Entry 5F96 (X-ray diffraction, 2.24 A resolution); this record covers chains H and L of the 3 polymer chains in the assembly.

Chain H:
Name: Heavy chain of antibody CH235.12
From: Homo sapiens
Notes: antibody fragment or engineered binder
Amino-acid sequence (225 residues; each row starts with the number of its first residue; a row labelled like 82A-82C holds insertion residues (82A, then the next letters in order)):
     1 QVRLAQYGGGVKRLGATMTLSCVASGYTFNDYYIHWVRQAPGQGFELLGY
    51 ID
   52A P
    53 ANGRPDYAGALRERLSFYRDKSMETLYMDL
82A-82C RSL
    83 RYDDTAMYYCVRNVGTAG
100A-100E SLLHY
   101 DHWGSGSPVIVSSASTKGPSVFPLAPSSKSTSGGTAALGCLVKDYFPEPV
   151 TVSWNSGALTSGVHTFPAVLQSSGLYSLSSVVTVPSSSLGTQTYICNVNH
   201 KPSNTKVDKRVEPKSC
Not modelled in the structure: 129-133
Cystine bridges: Cys22-Cys92, Cys140-Cys196

Chain L:
Name: Light chain of antibody CH235.12
From: Homo sapiens
Notes: antibody fragment or engineered binder
Amino-acid sequence (213 residues; each row starts with the number of its first residue; note: 1 number in that range is skipped by the numbering (no residue carries it; nothing is unmodelled there)):
     1 EIVLTQSPATLSASPGERVTLTCRASRSVRNNVAWYQHKGGQSPRLLIYD
    51 ASTRAAGVPARFSGSASGTEFTLAISNLESEDFTVYFCLQYNNW
    96 WTFGQGTRVDIKRTVAAPSVFIFPPSDEQLKSGTASVVCLLNNFYPREAK
   146 VQWKVDNALQSGNSQESVTEQDSKDSTYSLSSTLTLSKADYEKHKVYACE
   196 VTHQGLSSPVTKSFNRGEC
Not modelled in the structure: 213-214
Cystine bridges: Cys23-Cys88, Cys134-Cys194

Interface between chain H and chain L:
Pairs across the interface - 61 pairs, chain H then chain L:
  His35(H) - Trp96(L)
  Gln39(H) - His38(L)
  Gly44(H) - Gln100(L)  hydrogen bond (backbone-side chain)
  Phe45(H) - His38(L)
  Phe45(H) - Pro44(L)  hydrophobic
  Phe45(H) - Phe87(L)  hydrophobic
  Phe45(H) - Phe98(L)
  Leu47(H) - Trp94(L)
  Leu47(H) - Trp96(L)  hydrophobic
  Asp58(H) - Trp94(L)
  Tyr59(H) - Trp94(L)
  Ala60(H) - Trp94(L)
  Tyr91(H) - His38(L)
  Tyr91(H) - Ser43(L)
  Asn95(H) - Trp96(L)
  Leu100B(H) - Trp96(L)  hydrophobic
  Leu100C(H) - Tyr91(L)
  Leu100C(H) - Trp96(L)  hydrogen bond (backbone-side chain)
  His100D(H) - Tyr36(L)
  His100D(H) - Leu46(L)
  His100D(H) - Tyr49(L)
  His100D(H) - Tyr91(L)
  Tyr100E(H) - Tyr36(L)  hydrogen bond (backbone-side chain)
  Tyr100E(H) - Leu46(L)
  Tyr100E(H) - Leu89(L)  hydrophobic
  Tyr100E(H) - Trp96(L)
  Tyr100E(H) - Phe98(L)  hydrophobic
  Trp103(H) - Tyr36(L)
  Trp103(H) - Ser43(L)
  Trp103(H) - Pro44(L)
  Trp103(H) - Phe98(L)  hydrophobic
  Gly104(H) - Ser43(L)  hydrogen bond (backbone-side chain)
  Ser105(H) - Ser43(L)
  Val121(H) - Glu123(L)
  Phe122(H) - Ser121(L)
  Phe122(H) - Glu123(L)
  Phe122(H) - Gln124(L)
  Pro123(H) - Ser121(L)
  Leu124(H) - Phe118(L)
  Ala125(H) - Phe118(L)
  Thr135(H) - Phe116(L)
  Ala137(H) - Phe116(L)  hydrophobic
  Ala137(H) - Phe118(L)
  Ala137(H) - Leu135(L)  hydrophobic
  Leu141(H) - Ser131(L)
  His164(H) - Asn137(L)  hydrogen bond
  His164(H) - Asn138(L)  hydrogen bond
  His164(H) - Ser174(L)
  Phe166(H) - Leu135(L)  hydrophobic
  Phe166(H) - Ser162(L)
  Phe166(H) - Thr164(L)
  Phe166(H) - Ser174(L)
  Phe166(H) - Leu175(L)
  Phe166(H) - Ser176(L)
  Pro167(H) - Ser162(L)
  Pro167(H) - Val163(L)
  Val169(H) - Ser162(L)
  Val181(H) - Leu135(L)  hydrophobic
  Thr183(H) - Asn137(L)
  Lys209(H) - Glu123(L)  salt bridge
  Lys214(H) - Asp122(L)  salt bridge
Also at the interface, not in a pair above, chain H (42 interface residues in all): Gln43, Glu46, Gly49, Tyr50, Asp101, Ala136, Leu138, Lys143, Thr165
Also at the interface, not in a pair above, chain L (34 interface residues in all): Ala34, Gln42, Gly99, Val133, Gln160

Summary:
42 residues of chain H face 34 of chain L across their interface, with 6 hydrogen bonds and 2 salt bridges.
Polar contacts include Lys209(H)-Glu123(L), Lys214(H)-Asp122(L) and Gly44(H)-Gln100(L).
Here chain H is Heavy chain of antibody CH235.12 and chain L is Light chain of antibody CH235.12, both from
Homo sapiens. Entry 5F96 (Crystal structure of broadly neutralizing VH1-46 germline-derived CD4-binding
site-directed antibody CH235.12 in complex with HIV-1 clade ...) was determined by X-ray diffraction.
